8UZT - chains A and G of the 5 polymer chains in the assembly; structure by X-ray diffraction, 1.90 A resolution.

Chain A:
Molecule: Single-stranded DNA-binding protein, mitochondrial
Organism: Homo sapiens
Reference sequence: Q04837 (SSBP_HUMAN); residue numbers follow UniProt; this construct covers 17-148
Sequence (154 residues; row label = number of the first residue in the row; numbers below 1 keep their minus sign (Met-5 is residue -5)):
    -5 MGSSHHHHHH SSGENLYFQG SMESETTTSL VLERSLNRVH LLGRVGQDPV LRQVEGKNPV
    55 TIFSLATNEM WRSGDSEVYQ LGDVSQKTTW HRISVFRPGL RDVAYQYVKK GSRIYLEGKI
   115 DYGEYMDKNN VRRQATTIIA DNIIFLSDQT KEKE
Unresolved in the structure: -5 to 25, 65-79, 143-148
Differences from the reference sequence: initiating methionine (-5); expression tag (-4 to 16)

Chain G:
Molecule: dTDNA
Sequence (20 nucleotides; numbered 3 to 22; the number before each row is that of its first residue):
     3 TTTTTTTTTT TTTTTTTTTT
Unresolved in the structure: 20-22

Interface between chain A and chain G:
Contacting residue pairs (23):
  Arg38(A) with DT6(G), base contact; DT7(G), hydrogen bond to the sugar
  Val39(A) with DT6(G), sugar contact
  Gly40(A) with DT5(G), base contact; DT6(G), sugar contact
  Gln41(A) with DT4(G), base contact; DT5(G), sugar contact
  Ser58(A) with DT5(G), hydrogen bond to the base
  Ala60(A) with DT6(G), base contact
  Asn62(A) with DT6(G), hydrogen bond to the base; DT7(G), hydrogen bond to the base
  Met64(A) with DT7(G), base contact; DT8(G), hydrogen bond to the base
  Gln80(A) with DT6(G), base contact; DT7(G), hydrogen bond to the base
  Thr82(A) with DT6(G), hydrogen bond to the base
  Trp84(A) with DT5(G), stacking on the base; DT6(G), base contact
  Arg86(A) with DT3(G), base contact
  Lys104(A) with DT5(G), phosphate contact; DT6(G), salt bridge to the phosphate
  Gly105(A) with DT6(G), phosphate contact; DT7(G), sugar contact

Summary:
The interface between chain A and chain G involves 14 residues on one side and 6 on the other, with 7 hydrogen
bonds, 1 salt bridge and 1 aromatic stacking contact. Polar pairs include Ser58(A)-DT5(G), Asn62(A)-DT6(G) and
Asn62(A)-DT7(G).
Here chain A is Single-stranded DNA-binding protein, mitochondrial (Homo sapiens) and chain G is dTDNA. Entry
8UZT (Mitochondrial single-stranded binding protein bound to DNA) was determined by X-ray diffraction.
